Entry 1E3S (X-ray diffraction, 2.00 A resolution); this record covers chains B and D of the 4 polymer chains in the assembly.

Chain B (and D):
Name: Short chain 3-hydroxyacyl-CoA dehydrogenase
Organism: Rattus norvegicus
Notes: EC 1.1.1.35; chain D of this document is another copy of the same molecule, construct and numbering; everything in this record applies to it too
UniProtKB: O70351 (HCD2_RAT); residues 2-261 here correspond to UniProt positions 1-260 (UniProt number = residue number - 1)
Chain sequence (261 residues; row label = number of the first residue in the row):
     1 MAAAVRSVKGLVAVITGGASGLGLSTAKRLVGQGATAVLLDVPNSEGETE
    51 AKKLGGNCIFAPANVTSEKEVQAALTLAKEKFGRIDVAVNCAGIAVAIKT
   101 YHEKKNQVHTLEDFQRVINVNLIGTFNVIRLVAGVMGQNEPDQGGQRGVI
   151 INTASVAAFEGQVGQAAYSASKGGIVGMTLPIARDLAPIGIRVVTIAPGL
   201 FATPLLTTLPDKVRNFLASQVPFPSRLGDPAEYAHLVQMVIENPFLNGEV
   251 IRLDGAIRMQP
Disordered / not traced: 1-6, 205-218
Ligand contacts: NAD (nicotinamide-adenine-dinucleotide): Gly-17, Ala-19, Ser-20, Gly-21, Leu-22, Asp-41, Val-42, Ala-63, Asn-64, Val-65, Cys-91, Ala-92, Gly-93, Ile-94, Val-120, Thr-153, Ala-154, Ser-155, Tyr-168, Lys-172, Pro-198, Gly-199, Leu-200, Phe-201, Thr-203, Pro-204
Curated features (UniProtKB/Swiss-Prot):
  - modified residue: Ala-3 (N-acetylalanine)

Interface between chain B and chain D:
Contacting residue pairs (72):
  Gly-144(B) with Phe-223(D)
  Gly-145(B) with Phe-223(D)
  Gln-146(B) with Phe-223(D)
  Leu-180(B) with Ala-256(D); Arg-258(D)
  Arg-184(B) with Arg-258(D)
  Ala-187(B) with Pro-222(D); Phe-223(D)
  Gly-190(B) with Phe-223(D)
  Phe-201(B) with Phe-245(D), hydrophobic
  Pro-222(B) with Ala-187(D)
  Phe-223(B) with Gly-144(D); Gly-145(D); Gln-146(D); Ala-187(D); Gly-190(D); Arg-192(D); Asn-247(D), hydrogen bond (backbone-side chain)
  Pro-224(B) with Pro-244(D); Phe-245(D)
  Arg-226(B) with Phe-245(D)
  Gly-228(B) with Phe-245(D)
  Glu-232(B) with Asn-243(D), hydrogen bond (backbone-side chain); Pro-244(D); Phe-245(D)
  His-235(B) with Met-239(D); Glu-242(D), salt bridge; Asn-243(D), hydrogen bond
  Leu-236(B) with Met-239(D), hydrophobic; Asn-243(D)
  Met-239(B) with His-235(D); Met-239(D), hydrophobic; Glu-242(D)
  Glu-242(B) with His-235(D), salt bridge
  Asn-243(B) with Glu-232(D), hydrogen bond (side chain-backbone); His-235(D), hydrogen bond; Leu-236(D); Leu-253(D)
  Pro-244(B) with Pro-224(D); Glu-232(D)
  Phe-245(B) with Phe-201(D), hydrophobic; Pro-224(D); Arg-226(D); Gly-228(D); Glu-232(D); Leu-253(D); Asp-254(D); Gly-255(D), hydrogen bond (backbone-backbone)
  Leu-246(B) with Arg-252(D); Leu-253(D), hydrophobic
  Asn-247(B) with Phe-223(D), hydrogen bond (side chain-backbone); Asp-254(D); Gly-255(D); Ala-256(D), hydrogen bond (backbone-backbone)
  Gly-248(B) with Arg-258(D), hydrogen bond (backbone-side chain)
  Glu-249(B) with Ile-251(D); Arg-252(D), hydrogen bond (side chain-backbone)
  Val-250(B) with Glu-249(D)
  Ile-251(B) with Glu-249(D)
  Arg-252(B) with Leu-246(D); Glu-249(D), hydrogen bond (backbone-side chain)
  Leu-253(B) with Asn-243(D); Phe-245(D); Leu-246(D), hydrophobic
  Asp-254(B) with Phe-245(D); Asn-247(D)
  Gly-255(B) with Phe-245(D), hydrogen bond (backbone-backbone)
  Ala-256(B) with Leu-180(D); Asn-247(D), hydrogen bond (backbone-backbone)
  Arg-258(B) with Leu-180(D); Arg-184(D); Gly-248(D), hydrogen bond (side chain-backbone)
Other interface residues (no listed pair), chain B (38 interface residues in all): Arg-192, Leu-200, Val-221, Leu-227, Val-240
Other interface residues (no listed pair), chain D (37 interface residues in all): Leu-200, Val-221, Leu-227, Val-250

Summary:
The interface between chain B and chain D involves 38 residues on one side and 37 on the other; the contacts
include 14 hydrogen bonds and 2 salt bridges. Polar contacts include His-235(B)/Glu-242(D),
Phe-223(B)/Asn-247(D) and Glu-232(B)/Asn-243(D). Chain B binds NAD.
Both chains are Short chain 3-hydroxyacyl-CoA dehydrogenase (Rattus norvegicus). Entry 1E3S (Rat brain
3-hydroxyacyl-CoA dehydrogenase binary complex with NADH) was determined by X-ray diffraction, deposited
together with 1E3W and 1E6W.
